PDB entry 5AMP | X-ray diffraction, 2.12 A resolution | chain A

# Chain A
Name: Cellobiohydrolase I
Source organism: Galactomyces candidum
Notes: EC 3.2.1.176; fragment: catalytic domain, residues 18-456
UniProt: A0A088T0J9 (A0A088T0J9_GEOCN); residues 1-438 here correspond to UniProt positions 18-455 (UniProt number = residue number + 17)
Chain sequence (438 residues; row label = number of the first residue in the row):
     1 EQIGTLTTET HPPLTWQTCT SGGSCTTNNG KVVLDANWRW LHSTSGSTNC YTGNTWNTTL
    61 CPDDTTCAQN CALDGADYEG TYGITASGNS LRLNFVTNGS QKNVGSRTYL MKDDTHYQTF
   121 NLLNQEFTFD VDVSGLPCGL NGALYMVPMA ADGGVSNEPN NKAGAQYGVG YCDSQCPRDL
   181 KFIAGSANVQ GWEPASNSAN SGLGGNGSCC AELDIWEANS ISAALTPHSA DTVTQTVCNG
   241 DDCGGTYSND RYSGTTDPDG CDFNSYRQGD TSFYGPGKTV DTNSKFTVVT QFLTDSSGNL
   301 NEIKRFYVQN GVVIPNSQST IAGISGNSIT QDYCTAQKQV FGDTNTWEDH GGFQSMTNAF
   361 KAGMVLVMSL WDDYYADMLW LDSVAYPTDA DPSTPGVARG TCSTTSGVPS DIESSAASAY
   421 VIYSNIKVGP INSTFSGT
Modified residues: Glu-1 (pyroglutamic acid; PCA)
Disulfide bonds: Cys-19/Cys-25, Cys-50/Cys-71, Cys-61/Cys-67, Cys-138/Cys-402, Cys-172/Cys-210, Cys-176/Cys-209, Cys-238/Cys-243, Cys-261/Cys-334
Glycans and other covalent adducts: N-acetylglucosamine (NAG) linked to Asn-57, Asn-206, Asn-432

# Overview
Covalently linked N-acetylglucosamine: at Asn-57, Asn-206 and Asn-432.
Chain A is Cellobiohydrolase I (Galactomyces candidum); the structure, Geotrichum candidum Cel7A apo structure
at 2.1A, was determined by X-ray diffraction, deposited together with 4ZZT, 4ZZU, 4ZZV and 4ZZW.
